8FDJ - chain A; structure by X-ray diffraction, 1.75 A resolution.

== Chain A ==
Molecule: Myoglobin
Source organism: Physeter catodon
Reference sequence: P02185 (MYG_PHYCD); residues 0-153 here correspond to UniProt positions 1-154 (UniProt number = residue number + 1)
Chain sequence (154 residues; row label = number of the first residue in the row; numbering starts at 0):
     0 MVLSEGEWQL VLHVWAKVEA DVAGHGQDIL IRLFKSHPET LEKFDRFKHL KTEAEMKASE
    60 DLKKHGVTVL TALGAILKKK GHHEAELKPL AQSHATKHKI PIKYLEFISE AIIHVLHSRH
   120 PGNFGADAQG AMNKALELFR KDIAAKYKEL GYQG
Not modelled in the structure: 0, 152-153
Sequence notes: engineered mutation Asn-122 (Asp123 in P02185)
Bound ions: heme Fe: His-93 (together with nitrosobenzene)
Residues lining bound ligands:
  - heme (HEM): Thr-39, Lys-42, Phe-43, Arg-45, His-64, Thr-67, Val-68, Ala-71, Leu-72, Leu-89, Ser-92, His-93, His-97, Ile-99, Tyr-103, Leu-104, Ile-107, Phe-138
  - nitrosobenzene (NBE): Leu-29, Leu-32, Phe-33, Phe-43, His-64, Val-68, His-93, Ile-107
UniProt features mapped onto this chain:
  - binding site (nitrite): His-64
  - binding site (O2): His-64
  - binding site (heme b): His-93
  - modified residue: Ser-3 (Phosphoserine), Thr-67 (Phosphothreonine)

== Overview ==
Ligands of chain A: heme and nitrosobenzene. Curated annotation (UniProt) lists nitrite-binding residue
His-64, O2-binding residue His-64 and heme b-binding residue His-93.
Chain A is Myoglobin (Physeter catodon); the structure, Wild-Type Sperm Whale Myoglobin in Complex with
Nitrosobenzene, was determined by X-ray diffraction (same publication as 8FDK, 8FDL, 8FDM and 8FDN).
